Entry 6HC2 (X-ray diffraction, 4.31 A resolution (low resolution: residue-level contacts below are approximate; hydrogen-bond / salt-bridge calls are withheld)); this record covers chains A and C of the 6 polymer chains in the assembly.

== Chain A (and C) ==
Molecule: G-protein-signaling modulator 2
From: Homo sapiens
Notes: chain C of this document is another copy of the same molecule, construct and numbering; everything in this record applies to it too
UniProtKB: P81274 (GPSM2_HUMAN); residues 7-367 here correspond to UniProt positions 14-374 (UniProt number = residue number + 7)
Sequence (367 residues; numbered 1 to 367; the number before each row is that of its first residue):
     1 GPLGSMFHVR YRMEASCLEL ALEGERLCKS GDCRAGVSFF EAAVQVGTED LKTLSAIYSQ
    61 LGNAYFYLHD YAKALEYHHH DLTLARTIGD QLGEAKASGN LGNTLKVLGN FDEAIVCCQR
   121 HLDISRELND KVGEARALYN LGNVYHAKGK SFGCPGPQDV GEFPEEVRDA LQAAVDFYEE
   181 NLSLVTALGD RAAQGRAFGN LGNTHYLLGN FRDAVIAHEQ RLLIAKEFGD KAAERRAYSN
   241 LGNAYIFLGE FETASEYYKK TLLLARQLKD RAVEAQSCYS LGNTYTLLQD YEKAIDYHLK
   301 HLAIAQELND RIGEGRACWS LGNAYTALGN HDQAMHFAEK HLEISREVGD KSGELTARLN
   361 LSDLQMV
Unresolved in the structure: 1-2 (chain C: fully traced)
Sequence notes: expression tag (1-6)
Swiss-Prot annotation at these positions:
  - modified residue (Phosphoserine): Ser-125, Ser-345
Reported in the primary citation:
  - mutagenesis - L54A/Y58A: abolished binding to Nuclear mitotic apparatus protein 1

== Interface between chain A and chain C ==
Pairs across the interface (25; chain A residue first):
  Trp-319(A) / Arg-12(C)
  Trp-319(A) / Met-13(C)
  Gly-322(A) / Arg-12(C)
  Asn-323(A) / Val-9(C)
  Asn-323(A) / Arg-12(C)
  Thr-326(A) / Ser-5(C)
  Thr-326(A) / Val-9(C)
  Thr-326(A) / Arg-12(C)
  Lys-351(A) / Leu-20(C)
  Lys-351(A) / Ser-38(C)
  Lys-351(A) / Phe-39(C)
  Ser-352(A) / Ala-15(C)
  Ser-352(A) / Leu-20(C)
  Glu-354(A) / Phe-39(C)
  Leu-355(A) / Glu-19(C)
  Leu-355(A) / Leu-20(C)
  Leu-355(A) / Glu-23(C)
  Thr-356(A) / Glu-14(C)
  Thr-356(A) / Ala-15(C)
  Arg-358(A) / Glu-23(C)
  Leu-359(A) / Tyr-11(C)
  Asn-360(A) / His-8(C)
  Asn-360(A) / Tyr-11(C)
  Asn-360(A) / Arg-12(C)
  Val-367(A) / Pro-2(C)
Interface residues without a listed pair, chain A (15 interface residues in all): Asp-363, Met-366
Interface residues without a listed pair, chain C (17 interface residues in all): Leu-3, Phe-7, Ala-42

== Overview ==
The interface between chain A and chain C involves 15 residues on one side and 17 on the other. From the
paper: L54A/Y58A of chain A abolish binding to Nuclear mitotic apparatus protein 1.
Both chains are G-protein-signaling modulator 2 (Homo sapiens). Entry 6HC2 (Crystal structure of NuMA/LGN
hetero-hexamers) was determined by X-ray diffraction.
